4ZCT - chain A; structure by X-ray diffraction, 2.22 A resolution.

[Chain A]
Name: Cholinephosphate cytidylyltransferase
Source organism: Plasmodium falciparum
Notes: EC 2.7.7.15
UniProt: Q8IEE9 (Q8IEE9_PLAF7); residue numbers follow UniProt; this construct covers 581-711, 730-775
Sequence (180 residues; row label = number of the first residue in the row; note: 18 numbers in that range are skipped by the numbering (no residue carries them; nothing is unmodelled there)):
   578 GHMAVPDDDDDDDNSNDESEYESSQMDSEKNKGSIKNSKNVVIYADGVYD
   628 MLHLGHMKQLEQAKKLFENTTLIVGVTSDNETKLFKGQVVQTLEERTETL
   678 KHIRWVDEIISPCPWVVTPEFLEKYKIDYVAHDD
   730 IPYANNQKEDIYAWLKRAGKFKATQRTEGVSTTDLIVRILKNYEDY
Disordered / not traced: 578-615, 730-738
Construct notes: expression tag (578-580)
From the paper describing this entry:
  - conformationally variable residues (order/disorder transition): K663
  - mutagenesis - K663A: abolished catalytic activity
  - mutagenesis - K663A, T761A, T762A: decreased binding to CTP
  - mutagenesis - Y626F/Q636A: decreased catalytic activity on CTP
  - mutagenesis - T761A, T762A: abolished catalytic activity on CTP
  - catalytic residues: K663, T761, T762
  - self-association interface (contacts with another copy of this molecule): R681 to E685

[In short]
The paper reports catalytic residues K663, T761 and T762; K663A, T761A and T762A reduce binding to CTP.
Chain A is Cholinephosphate cytidylyltransferase (Plasmodium falciparum); the structure, Crystal structure of
the C-terminal catalytic domain of Plasmodium falciparum CTP:phosphocholine cytidylyltransferase, was
determined by X-ray diffraction together with 4ZCP, 4ZCQ, 4ZCR and 4ZCS from the same study.
